Entry 4ELZ (X-ray diffraction, 2.20 A resolution); this record covers chains C and D of the 4 polymer chains in the assembly.

Chain C (and D):
Name: CcdB
From: Vibrio fischeri
Notes: chain D of this document is another copy of the same molecule, construct and numbering; everything in this record applies to it too
UniProtKB: B5EU32 (B5EU32_VIBFM); numbering as in UniProt (aligned over 1-105)
Sequence (105 residues; numbered 1 to 105; the number before each row is that of its first residue):
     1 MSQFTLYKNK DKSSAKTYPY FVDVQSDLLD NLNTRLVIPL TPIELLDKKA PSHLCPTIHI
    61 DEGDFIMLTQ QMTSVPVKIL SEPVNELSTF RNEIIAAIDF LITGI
Not modelled in the structure: 1 (chain D: 1, 47-48)

How chain C and chain D interact:
Contacting residue pairs (41; chain C residue first):
  Gln3(C) - Ile102(D)  hydrogen bond (side chain-backbone)
  Val24(C) - Ile102(D)
  Gln25(C) - Leu101(D)
  Ser26(C) - Leu101(D)  hydrogen bond (backbone-backbone)
  Ser26(C) - Ile102(D)
  Ser26(C) - Gly104(D)
  Leu29(C) - Phe100(D)
  Leu29(C) - Leu101(D)  hydrophobic
  Leu32(C) - Gln70(D)
  Thr34(C) - Gln70(D)
  Leu36(C) - Met72(D)  hydrophobic
  Leu36(C) - Leu101(D)  hydrophobic
  Leu36(C) - Ile102(D)  hydrophobic
  Leu54(C) - Leu32(D)  hydrophobic
  Gln70(C) - Leu32(D)
  Gln70(C) - Thr34(D)
  Gln70(C) - Ser74(D)  hydrogen bond (backbone-side chain)
  Gln71(C) - Ser74(D)
  Met72(C) - Leu36(D)  hydrophobic
  Met72(C) - Met72(D)  hydrophobic
  Met72(C) - Thr73(D)
  Met72(C) - Ser74(D)  hydrogen bond (backbone-side chain)
  Thr73(C) - Met72(D)
  Thr73(C) - Thr73(D)  hydrogen bond
  Ser74(C) - Gln70(D)  hydrogen bond (side chain-backbone)
  Ser74(C) - Gln71(D)
  Ser74(C) - Met72(D)  hydrogen bond (backbone-backbone)
  Ile95(C) - Ile102(D)  hydrophobic
  Ile98(C) - Ile102(D)  hydrophobic
  Phe100(C) - Leu29(D)
  Leu101(C) - Gln25(D)
  Leu101(C) - Ser26(D)  hydrogen bond (backbone-backbone)
  Leu101(C) - Leu29(D)  hydrophobic
  Leu101(C) - Leu36(D)  hydrophobic
  Ile102(C) - Gln3(D)  hydrogen bond (backbone-side chain)
  Ile102(C) - Val24(D)
  Ile102(C) - Ser26(D)
  Ile102(C) - Ile95(D)  hydrophobic
  Ile102(C) - Ile98(D)  hydrophobic
  Thr103(C) - Ile95(D)
  Gly104(C) - Ser26(D)
Interface residues without a listed pair, chain C (22 interface residues in all): Arg91
Interface residues without a listed pair, chain D (23 interface residues in all): Leu28, Leu54, Arg91, Thr103

In short:
22 residues of chain C face 23 of chain D across their interface; the contacts include 9 hydrogen bonds. Among
the polar pairs are Gln3(C)-Ile102(D), Gln70(C)-Ser74(D) and Met72(C)-Ser74(D).
Chain C and chain D are both CcdB (Vibrio fischeri); the structure, Ccdbvfi:gyra14vfi, was determined by X-ray
diffraction (same publication as 4ELY).
